Entry 3C29 (X-ray diffraction, 2.20 A resolution); this record covers chains G and H of the 8 polymer chains in the assembly.

[Chain G (and H)]
Molecule: Recombinase cre
Source organism: Bacteriophage P1
Notes: chain H of this document is another copy of the same molecule, construct and numbering; everything in this record applies to it too
Reference sequence: P06956 (RECR_BPP1); residue numbers follow UniProt; this construct covers 20-341
Chain sequence (322 residues; numbered 20 to 341; the number before each row is that of its first residue):
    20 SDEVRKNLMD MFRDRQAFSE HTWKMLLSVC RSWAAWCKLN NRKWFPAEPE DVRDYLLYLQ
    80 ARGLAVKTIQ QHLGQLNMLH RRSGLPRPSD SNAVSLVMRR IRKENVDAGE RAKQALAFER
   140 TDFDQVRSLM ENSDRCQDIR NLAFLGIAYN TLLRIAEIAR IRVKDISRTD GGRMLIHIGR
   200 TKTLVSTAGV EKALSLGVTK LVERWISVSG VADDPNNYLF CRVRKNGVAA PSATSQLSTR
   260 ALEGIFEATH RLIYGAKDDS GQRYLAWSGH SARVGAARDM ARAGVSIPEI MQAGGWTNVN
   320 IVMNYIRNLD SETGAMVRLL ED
Curated features (UniProtKB/Swiss-Prot):
  - active site: R173, H289, R292, W315, Y324 (O-(3'-phospho-DNA)-tyrosine intermediate)

[Interface between chain G and chain H]
Residue-residue contacts - 90 pairs, chain G then chain H:
  N26(G) - N111(H)  hydrogen bond (backbone-side chain)
  D29(G) - N111(H)
  D29(G) - A112(H)
  D29(G) - L115(H)
  M30(G) - L115(H)  hydrophobic
  R32(G) - E69(H)  salt bridge
  R32(G) - R72(H)
  R32(G) - A112(H)
  R32(G) - R119(H)
  D33(G) - R72(H)  salt bridge
  D33(G) - A112(H)
  D33(G) - L115(H)
  D33(G) - V116(H)
  D33(G) - R119(H)  salt bridge
  Q35(G) - R119(H)
  Q35(G) - K122(H)
  Q35(G) - E123(H)  hydrogen bond
  A36(G) - L115(H)
  A36(G) - R118(H)
  A36(G) - R119(H)
  A36(G) - K122(H)
  F37(G) - L115(H)  hydrophobic
  F37(G) - R118(H)
  F37(G) - K122(H)
  S38(G) - K122(H)
  R101(G) - N111(H)  hydrogen bond (backbone-side chain)
  R101(G) - S114(H)  hydrogen bond
  R101(G) - L115(H)
  R101(G) - R118(H)
  R139(G) - L338(H)  hydrogen bond (side chain-backbone)
  R139(G) - L339(H)
  Y168(G) - M335(H)
  Y168(G) - L339(H)  hydrophobic
  N169(G) - M335(H)
  N169(G) - L339(H)
  L171(G) - M335(H)  hydrophobic
  T188(G) - E331(H)  hydrogen bond
  G190(G) - E331(H)
  R192(G) - E331(H)  salt bridge
  R192(G) - V336(H)
  R192(G) - E340(H)  salt bridge
  H196(G) - R130(H)
  I197(G) - R130(H)  hydrogen bond (backbone-side chain)
  G198(G) - G128(H)
  G198(G) - R130(H)  hydrogen bond (backbone-side chain)
  R199(G) - V125(H)
  R199(G) - D126(H)  salt bridge
  T200(G) - V125(H)
  T200(G) - E129(H)
  T200(G) - R130(H)
  L203(G) - V85(H)  hydrophobic
  L203(G) - K86(H)
  L203(G) - V125(H)  hydrophobic
  L203(G) - E129(H)
  L203(G) - R130(H)
  L203(G) - A131(H)  hydrogen bond (backbone-backbone)
  V204(G) - A131(H)  hydrophobic
  V204(G) - R326(H)
  S205(G) - R326(H)
  T206(G) - R326(H)
  A207(G) - R326(H)
  G208(G) - R326(H)  hydrogen bond (backbone-backbone)
  G208(G) - N327(H)
  V209(G) - R130(H)
  K211(G) - S330(H)
  A212(G) - S330(H)  hydrogen bond (backbone-side chain)
  A212(G) - E331(H)
  A212(G) - V336(H)
  S214(G) - V336(H)
  S214(G) - L339(H)
  S214(G) - E340(H)
  L215(G) - E340(H)  hydrogen bond (backbone-side chain)
  A295(G) - M335(H)  hydrophobic
  D298(G) - L338(H)
  M299(G) - A334(H)  hydrophobic
  M299(G) - M335(H)  hydrophobic
  M299(G) - L338(H)  hydrophobic
  A302(G) - L338(H)  hydrophobic
  V304(G) - A334(H)  hydrophobic
  S305(G) - G303(H)
  P307(G) - I306(H)  hydrophobic
  P307(G) - M322(H)
  P307(G) - I325(H)
  E308(G) - A300(H)
  M310(G) - M322(H)  hydrophobic
  Q311(G) - M322(H)
  Q311(G) - I325(H)
  Q311(G) - R326(H)  hydrogen bond (side chain-backbone)
  W315(G) - M322(H)
  T316(G) - N319(H)
Interface residues without a listed pair, chain G (52 interface residues in all): K25, F142, D189, T202, E210, L213, V217
Interface residues without a listed pair, chain H (39 interface residues in all): R301, N323, L328, R337

[Overview]
The interface between chain G and chain H involves 52 residues on one side and 39 on the other, with 13
hydrogen bonds and 6 salt bridges. Polar pairs include R32(G)-E69(H), D33(G)-R72(H) and D33(G)-R119(H).
UniProt lists 5 active-site residues on chain G.
Chain G and chain H are both Recombinase cre (Bacteriophage P1); the structure, Cre-loxP Synaptic structure,
was determined by X-ray diffraction.
